Entry 2AL2 (X-ray diffraction, 1.85 A resolution); this record covers chains A and B.

[Chain A]
Name: enolase 1
From: Saccharomyces cerevisiae
Notes: EC 4.2.1.11
UniProt: P00924 (ENO1_YEAST); numbering as in UniProt (aligned over 1-436)
Amino-acid sequence (436 residues; each row starts with the number of its first residue):
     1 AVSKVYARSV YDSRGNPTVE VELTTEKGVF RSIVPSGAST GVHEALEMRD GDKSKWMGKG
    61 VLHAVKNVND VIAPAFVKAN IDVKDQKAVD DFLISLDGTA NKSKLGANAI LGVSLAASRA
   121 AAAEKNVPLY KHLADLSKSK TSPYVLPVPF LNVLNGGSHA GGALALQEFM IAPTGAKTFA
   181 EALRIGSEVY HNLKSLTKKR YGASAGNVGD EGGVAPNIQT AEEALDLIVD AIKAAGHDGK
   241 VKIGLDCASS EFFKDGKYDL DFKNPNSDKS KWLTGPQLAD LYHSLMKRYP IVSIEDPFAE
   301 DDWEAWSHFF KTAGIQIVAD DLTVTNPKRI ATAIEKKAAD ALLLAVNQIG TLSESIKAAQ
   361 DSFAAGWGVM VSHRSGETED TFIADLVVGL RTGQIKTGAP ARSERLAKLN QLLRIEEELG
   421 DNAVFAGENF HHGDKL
Differences from the reference sequence: engineered mutation A345 (Lys in P00924)
Swiss-Prot annotation at these positions:
  - binding site (Mg(2+)): D321
  - binding site (substrate): D321
Metal / ion sites: Mg2+ site 1: S39 (together with 2-phosphoglyceric acid, phosphoenolpyruvate); Mg2+ site 2: D246, E295, D320 (together with 2-phosphoglyceric acid, phosphoenolpyruvate)
Small-molecule neighbours: 2-phosphoglyceric acid / phosphoenolpyruvate: G37, A38, S39, T40, H159, Q167, E168, E211, D246, E295, D320, L343, S372, H373, R374, S375, K396
What the authors report for this chain:
  - mutagenesis - K345A: unchanged stability
  - conformationally variable residues (loop rearrangement): G37 to H43, V153 to L166, E251 to G275, D280
  - mutagenesis - K345A: abolished catalytic activity
  - catalytic residues: E211 (citing earlier work)
  - mutagenesis - E211Q: abolished catalytic activity (citing earlier work)

[Chain B]
Name: enolase 1
From: Saccharomyces cerevisiae
Notes: EC 4.2.1.11
UniProt: P00924 (ENO1_YEAST); numbering as in UniProt (aligned over 1-436)
Amino-acid sequence (436 residues; row label = number of the first residue in the row):
     1 AVSKVYARSV YDSRGNPTVE VELTTEKGVF RSIVPSGAST GVHEALEMRD GDKSKWMGKG
    61 VLHAVKNVND VIAPAFVKAD IDVKDQKAVD DFLISLDGTA NKSKLGANAI LGVSLAASRA
   121 AAAEKDVPLY KHLADLSKSK TSPYVLPVPF LNVLNGGSHA GGALALQEFM IAPTGAKTFA
   181 EALRIGSEVY HNLKSLTKKR YGASAGNVGD EGGVAPNIQT AEEALDLIVD AIKAAGHDGK
   241 VKIGLDCASS EFFKDGKYDL DFKNPNSDKS KWLTGPQLAD LYHSLMKRYP IVSIEDPFAE
   301 DDWEAWSHFF KTAGIQIVAD DLTVTNPKRI ATAIEKKAAD ALLLKVNQIG TLSESIKAAQ
   361 DSFAAGWGVM VSHRSGETED TFIADLVVGL RTGQIKTGAP ARSERLAKLN QLLRIEEELG
   421 DNAVFAGENF HHGDKL
Not modelled in the structure: 39, 158-162
Differences from the reference sequence: engineered mutation D80 (Asn in P00924), D126 (Asn in P00924)
Swiss-Prot annotation at these positions:
  - binding site (Mg(2+)): D321
  - binding site (substrate): D321
Covalently attached groups: covalent link A163-K263
Metal / ion sites: K+ near S95 (its only coordinating residue here); Mg2+: D246, E295, D320 (together with 2-phosphoglyceric acid, phosphoenolpyruvate)
Small-molecule neighbours: 2-phosphoglyceric acid / phosphoenolpyruvate: S36, G37, A38, T40, Q167, E168, E211, D246, E295, D320, L343, K345, S372, H373, R374, S375, K396
What the authors report for this chain:
  - conformationally variable residues (loop rearrangement, order/disorder transition): G37 to H43, V153 to L166, E251 to G275
  - mutagenesis - N80D/N126D: unchanged catalytic activity (proposed by the authors, not directly observed)
  - catalytic residues: K345 (citing earlier work)
  - mutagenesis - K345A, K345M: abolished catalytic activity (citing earlier work)
  - mutagenesis - K345E: decreased catalytic activity

[Interface between chain A and chain B]
Residue-residue contacts (90):
  Y6(A) - E417(B)  hydrogen bond
  R8(A) - R414(B)
  R8(A) - E417(B)  salt bridge
  S9(A) - L413(B)
  V10(A) - N410(B)
  Y11(A) - L183(B)  hydrophobic
  Y11(A) - R184(B)  hydrogen bond (side chain-backbone)
  Y11(A) - S187(B)
  Y11(A) - L406(B)  hydrophobic
  Y11(A) - N410(B)  hydrogen bond (backbone-side chain)
  Y11(A) - L413(B)  hydrophobic
  D12(A) - L406(B)
  S13(A) - A401(B)
  S13(A) - R402(B)  hydrogen bond (backbone-backbone)
  S13(A) - S403(B)
  R14(A) - H191(B)  hydrogen bond (backbone-side chain)
  R14(A) - P400(B)
  G15(A) - S187(B)
  G15(A) - H191(B)  hydrogen bond (backbone-side chain)
  G15(A) - P400(B)  hydrogen bond (backbone-backbone)
  N16(A) - H191(B)  hydrogen bond
  E20(A) - R414(B)  salt bridge
  R31(A) - R414(B)
  S54(A) - E188(B)
  K55(A) - R184(B)
  K55(A) - E188(B)
  W56(A) - R184(B)
  W56(A) - S187(B)
  W56(A) - E188(B)  hydrogen bond (backbone-side chain)
  M57(A) - E188(B)
  M57(A) - H191(B)
  M57(A) - N192(B)
  A160(A) - N207(B)
  G161(A) - A203(B)
  G161(A) - S204(B)  hydrogen bond (backbone-side chain)
  G161(A) - N207(B)
  G162(A) - A203(B)
  L183(A) - Y11(B)  hydrophobic
  R184(A) - Y11(B)  hydrogen bond (backbone-side chain)
  R184(A) - K55(B)
  R184(A) - W56(B)
  S187(A) - Y11(B)
  S187(A) - G15(B)
  S187(A) - W56(B)
  E188(A) - K55(B)
  E188(A) - W56(B)  hydrogen bond (side chain-backbone)
  H191(A) - R14(B)  hydrogen bond (side chain-backbone)
  H191(A) - G15(B)
  H191(A) - N16(B)  hydrogen bond
  H191(A) - M57(B)
  N192(A) - M57(B)  hydrogen bond
  S204(A) - N217(B)
  N207(A) - N207(B)
  N207(A) - V208(B)
  V208(A) - N207(B)
  V208(A) - V208(B)  hydrogen bond (backbone-backbone)
  V208(A) - R402(B)
  A215(A) - N207(B)
  N217(A) - S204(B)  hydrogen bond
  E377(A) - S403(B)
  T378(A) - S403(B)
  E379(A) - A407(B)
  E379(A) - N410(B)  hydrogen bond
  E379(A) - R414(B)  salt bridge
  P400(A) - R14(B)
  P400(A) - G15(B)  hydrogen bond (backbone-backbone)
  A401(A) - S13(B)
  R402(A) - S13(B)  hydrogen bond (backbone-backbone)
  R402(A) - V208(B)
  R402(A) - R402(B)
  R402(A) - E404(B)
  S403(A) - S13(B)
  S403(A) - E377(B)
  S403(A) - T378(B)
  S403(A) - E404(B)  hydrogen bond (backbone-side chain)
  E404(A) - R402(B)
  E404(A) - S403(B)  hydrogen bond (side chain-backbone)
  L406(A) - Y11(B)  hydrophobic
  L406(A) - D12(B)
  A407(A) - E379(B)
  N410(A) - V10(B)
  N410(A) - Y11(B)  hydrogen bond (side chain-backbone)
  N410(A) - E379(B)  hydrogen bond
  L413(A) - S9(B)
  R414(A) - R8(B)
  R414(A) - E20(B)  salt bridge
  R414(A) - R31(B)
  R414(A) - E379(B)  salt bridge
  E417(A) - Y6(B)  hydrogen bond
  E417(A) - R8(B)  salt bridge
Interface residues without a listed pair, chain A (48 interface residues in all): I33, A180, Y190, K194
Interface residues without a listed pair, chain B (48 interface residues in all): E22, I33, S54, A180, Y190, G209, D210, A215

[Overview]
Chain A and chain B each contribute 48 residues to their interface, with 25 hydrogen bonds and 6 salt bridges.
Among the polar pairs are R8(A)-E417(B), E20(A)-R414(B) and E379(A)-R414(B). The paper reports catalytic
residues E211(A) and K345(B); K345A and E211Q of chain A abolish catalytic activity; 6 substitutions were
tested in all.
Here chain A is enolase 1 and chain B is enolase 1, both from Saccharomyces cerevisiae. Entry 2AL2 (Crystal
Structure Analysis of Enolase Mg Subunit Complex at pH 8.0) was determined by X-ray diffraction (same
publication as 2AL1).
